PDB entry 7XWQ | X-ray diffraction, 1.89 A resolution | chains A and C of the 4 polymer chains in the assembly

# Chain A
Name: Estrogen receptor beta
Source organism: Homo sapiens
Notes: fragment: ligand-binding domain
Reference sequence: Q92731 (ESR2_HUMAN); numbering as in UniProt (aligned over 261-500)
Amino-acid sequence (247 residues; each row starts with the number of its first residue):
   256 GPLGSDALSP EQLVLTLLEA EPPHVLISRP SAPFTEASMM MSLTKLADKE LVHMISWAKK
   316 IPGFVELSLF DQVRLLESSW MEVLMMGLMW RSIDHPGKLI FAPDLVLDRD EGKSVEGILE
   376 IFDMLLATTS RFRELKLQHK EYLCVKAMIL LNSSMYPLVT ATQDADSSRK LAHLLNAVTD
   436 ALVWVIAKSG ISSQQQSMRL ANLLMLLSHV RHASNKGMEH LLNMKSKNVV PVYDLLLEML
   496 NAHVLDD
Disordered / not traced: 256-262, 285-290, 410-420, 499-502
Differences from the reference sequence: expression tag (256-260, 501-502); engineered mutation Ser334 (Cys in Q92731), Ser369 (Cys in Q92731), Ser481 (Cys in Q92731)
Residues lining bound ligands: I1M ((2R)-2-(2-chloranyl-4-oxidanyl-phenyl)-3-(4-hydroxyphenyl)propanenitrile): Met295, Leu298, Leu301, Ala302, Glu305, Met336, Leu339, Met340, Leu343, Arg346, Phe356, Ile373, Ile376, Leu380, Gly472, His475, Leu476, Met479
Reported in the primary citation:
  - binding site for I1M: Glu305, Arg346, His475

# Chain C
Name: SRC peptide
Amino-acid sequence (13 residues; each row starts with the number of its first residue):
   601 SGSHKLVQLL TTT
Disordered / not traced: 601-602

# Chain A / chain C interface
Pairs across the interface (23; chain A residue first):
  Ile310(A) - Leu606(C)  hydrophobic
  Ile310(A) - Leu609(C)  hydrophobic
  Ile310(A) - Leu610(C)  hydrophobic
  Lys314(A) - Leu609(C)  hydrogen bond (side chain-backbone)
  Lys314(A) - Leu610(C)  hydrogen bond (side chain-backbone)
  Lys314(A) - Thr612(C)  hydrogen bond (side chain-backbone)
  Lys314(A) - Thr613(C)
  Gln327(A) - Leu610(C)
  Val328(A) - Leu606(C)  hydrophobic
  Val328(A) - Val607(C)  hydrophobic
  Val328(A) - Leu610(C)  hydrophobic
  Leu331(A) - Leu610(C)  hydrophobic
  Glu332(A) - Leu606(C)
  Asp489(A) - Ser603(C)
  Asp489(A) - Lys605(C)
  Leu490(A) - Lys605(C)
  Leu490(A) - Leu606(C)
  Leu490(A) - Leu609(C)  hydrophobic
  Glu493(A) - Ser603(C)  hydrogen bond
  Glu493(A) - His604(C)
  Glu493(A) - Lys605(C)  hydrogen bond (side chain-backbone)
  Glu493(A) - Leu606(C)  hydrogen bond (side chain-backbone)
  Met494(A) - Leu606(C)  hydrophobic
Also at the interface, not in a pair above, chain A (13 interface residues in all): Val307, Phe319, Leu324
Also at the interface, not in a pair above, chain C (10 interface residues in all): Thr611

# Overview
13 residues of chain A and 10 residues of chain C are in contact; the contacts include 6 hydrogen bonds. Polar
pairs include Lys314(A)-Leu609(C), Lys314(A)-Leu610(C) and Lys314(A)-Thr612(C). Bound to chain A: compound
I1M. From the paper: a binding site for I1M at Glu305(A), Arg346(A) and His475(A).
Chain A is Estrogen receptor beta (Homo sapiens) and chain C is SRC peptide; the structure, Human Estrogen
Receptor beta Ligand-binding Domain in Complex with
(R)-2-(2-chloro-4-hydroxyphenyl)-3-(4-hydroxyphenyl)propanenitrile, was determined by X-ray diffraction,
deposited together with 7XVY, 7XVZ, 7XWP and 7XWR.
